8PIL - chains I and J of the 10 polymer chains in the assembly; structure by electron microscopy, 3.20 A resolution.

== Chain I ==
Molecule: DNA-directed RNA polymerase subunit beta
Organism: Escherichia coli
Notes: EC 2.7.7.6
Reference sequence: P0A8V2 (RPOB_ECOLI); numbering as in UniProt (aligned over 1-1342)
Chain sequence (1342 residues; row label = number of the first residue in the row):
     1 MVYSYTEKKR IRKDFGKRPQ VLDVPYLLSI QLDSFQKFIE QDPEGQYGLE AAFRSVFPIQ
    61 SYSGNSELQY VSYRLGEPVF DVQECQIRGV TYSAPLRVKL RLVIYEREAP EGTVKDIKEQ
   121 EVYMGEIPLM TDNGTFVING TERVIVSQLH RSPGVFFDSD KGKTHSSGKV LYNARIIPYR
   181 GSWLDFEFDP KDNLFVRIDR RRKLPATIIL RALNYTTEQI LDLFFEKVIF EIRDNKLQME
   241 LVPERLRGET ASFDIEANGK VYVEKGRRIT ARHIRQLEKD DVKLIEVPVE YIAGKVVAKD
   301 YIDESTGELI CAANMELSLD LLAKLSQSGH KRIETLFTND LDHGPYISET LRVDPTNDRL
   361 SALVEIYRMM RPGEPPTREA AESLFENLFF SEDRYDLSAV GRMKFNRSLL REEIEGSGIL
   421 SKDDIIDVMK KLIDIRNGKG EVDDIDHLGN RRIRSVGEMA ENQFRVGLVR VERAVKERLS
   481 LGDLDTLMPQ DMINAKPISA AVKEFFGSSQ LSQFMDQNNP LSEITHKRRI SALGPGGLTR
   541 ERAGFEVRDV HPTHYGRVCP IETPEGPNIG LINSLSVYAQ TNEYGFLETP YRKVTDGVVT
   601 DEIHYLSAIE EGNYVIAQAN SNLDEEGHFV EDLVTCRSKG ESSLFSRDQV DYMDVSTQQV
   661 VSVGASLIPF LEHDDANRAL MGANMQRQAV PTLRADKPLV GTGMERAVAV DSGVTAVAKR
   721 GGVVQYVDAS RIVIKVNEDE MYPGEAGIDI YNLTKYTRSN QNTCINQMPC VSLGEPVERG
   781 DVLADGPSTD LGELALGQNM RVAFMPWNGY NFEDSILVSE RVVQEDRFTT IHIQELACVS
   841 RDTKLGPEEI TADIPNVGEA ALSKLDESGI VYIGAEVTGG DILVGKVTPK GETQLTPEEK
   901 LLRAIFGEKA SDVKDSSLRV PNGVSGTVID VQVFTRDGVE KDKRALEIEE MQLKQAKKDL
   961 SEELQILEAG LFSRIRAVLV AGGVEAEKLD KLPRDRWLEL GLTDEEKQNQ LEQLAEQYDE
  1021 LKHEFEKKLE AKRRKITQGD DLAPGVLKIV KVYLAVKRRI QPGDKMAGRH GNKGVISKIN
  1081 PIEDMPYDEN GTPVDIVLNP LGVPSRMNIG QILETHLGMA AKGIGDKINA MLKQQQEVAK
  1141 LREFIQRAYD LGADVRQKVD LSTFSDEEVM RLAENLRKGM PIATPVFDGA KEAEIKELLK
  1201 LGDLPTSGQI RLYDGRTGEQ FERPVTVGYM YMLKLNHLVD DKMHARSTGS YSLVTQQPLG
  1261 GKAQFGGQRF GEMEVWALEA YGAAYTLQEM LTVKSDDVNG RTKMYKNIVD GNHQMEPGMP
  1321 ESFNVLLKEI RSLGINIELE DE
Curated features (UniProtKB/Swiss-Prot):
  - modified residue (N6-acetyllysine): K1022, K1200
  - mutagenesis: I561 (I561S: Resistant to antibiotics salinamide A and B), I569 (I569S: Resistant to antibiotics salinamide A and B), A665 (A665E: Resistant to antibiotics salinamide A and B), D675 (D675A/G: Resistant to antibiotics salinamide A and B), N677 (N677H/K: Resistant to antibiotics salinamide A and B), L680 (L680M: Resistant to antibiotics salinamide A and B), E813 (E813K: Disrupts the enzyme's active center)

== Chain J ==
Molecule: DNA-directed RNA polymerase subunit beta'
Organism: Escherichia coli
Notes: EC 2.7.7.6
Reference sequence: P0A8T7 (RPOC_ECOLI); numbering as in UniProt (aligned over 2-1407)
Chain sequence (1416 residues; each row starts with the number of its first residue):
     1 VKDLLKFLKA QTKTEEFDAI KIALASPDMI RSWSFGEVKK PETINYRTFK PERDGLFCAR
    61 IFGPVKDYEC LCGKYKRLKH RGVICEKCGV EVTQTKVRRE RMGHIELASP TAHIWFLKSL
   121 PSRIGLLLDM PLRDIERVLY FESYVVIEGG MTNLERQQIL TEEQYLDALE EFGDEFDAKM
   181 GAEAIQALLK SMDLEQECEQ LREELNETNS ETKRKKLTKR IKLLEAFVQS GNKPEWMILT
   241 VLPVLPPDLR PLVPLDGGRF ATSDLNDLYR RVINRNNRLK RLLDLAAPDI IVRNEKRMLQ
   301 EAVDALLDNG RRGRAITGSN KRPLKSLADM IKGKQGRFRQ NLLGKRVDYS GRSVITVGPY
   361 LRLHQCGLPK KMALELFKPF IYGKLELRGL ATTIKAAKKM VEREEAVVWD ILDEVIREHP
   421 VLLNRAPTLH RLGIQAFEPV LIEGKAIQLH PLVCAAYNAD FDGDQMAVHV PLTLEAQLEA
   481 RALMMSTNNI LSPANGEPII VPSQDVVLGL YYMTRDCVNA KGEGMVLTGP KEAERLYRSG
   541 LASLHARVKV RITEYEKDAN GELVAKTSLK DTTVGRAILW MIVPKGLPYS IVNQALGKKA
   601 ISKMLNTCYR ILGLKPTVIF ADQIMYTGFA YAARSGASVG IDDMVIPEKK HEIISEAEAE
   661 VAEIQEQFQS GLVTAGERYN KVIDIWAAAN DRVSKAMMDN LQTETVINRD GQEEKQVSFN
   721 SIYMMADSGA RGSAAQIRQL AGMRGLMAKP DGSIIETPIT ANFREGLNVL QYFISTHGAR
   781 KGLADTALKT ANSGYLTRRL VDVAQDLVVT EDDCGTHEGI MMTPVIEGGD VKEPLRDRVL
   841 GRVTAEDVLK PGTADILVPR NTLLHEQWCD LLEENSVDAV KVRSVVSCDT DFGVCAHCYG
   901 RDLARGHIIN KGEAIGVIAA QSIGEPGTQL TMRTFHIGGA ASRAAAESSI QVKNKGSIKL
   961 SNVKSVVNSS GKLVITSRNT ELKLIDEFGR TKESYKVPYG AVLAKGDGEQ VAGGETVANW
  1021 DPHTMPVITE VSGFVRFTDM IDGQTITRQT DELTGLSSLV VLDSAERTAG GKDLRPALKI
  1081 VDAQGNDVLI PGTDMPAQYF LPGKAIVQLE DGVQISSGDT LARIPQESGG TKDITGGLPR
  1141 VADLFEARRP KEPAILAEIS GIVSFGKETK GKRRLVITPV DGSDPYEEMI PKWRQLNVFE
  1201 GERVERGDVI SDGPEAPHDI LRLRGVHAVT RYIVNEVQDV YRLQGVKIND KHIEVIVRQM
  1261 LRKATIVNAG SSDFLEGEQV EYSRVKIANR ELEANGKVGA TYSRDLLGIT KASLATESFI
  1321 SAASFQETTR VLTEAAVAGK RDELRGLKEN VIVGRLIPAG TGYAYHQDRM RRRAAGEAPA
  1381 APQVTAEDAS ASLAELLNAG LGGSDNELEV HHHHHH
Not modelled in the structure: 1-15, 936-946, 1127-1133, 1376-1416
Differences from the reference sequence: expression tag (1, 1408-1416)
Ion coordination: Zn2+ site 1: C70, C72, C85, C88; Mg2+: D460, D462, D464 (shared with 2 residues of chain R); Zn2+ site 2: C814, C888, C895, C898
Curated features (UniProtKB/Swiss-Prot):
  - binding site (Zn(2+)): C70, C72, C85, C88, C814, C888, C895, C898
  - binding site (Mg(2+)): D460, D462, D464
  - modified residue: K983 (N6-acetyllysine)
  - mutagenesis: Q504 (Q504P: Resistant to antibiotics salinamide A and B), N690 (N690D: Resistant to antibiotics salinamide A and B), M697 (M697V: Resistant to antibiotics salinamide A and B), A735 (A735T: Resistant to antibiotics salinamide A and B), R738 (R738C/H/P/S: Resistant to antibiotics salinamide A and B), A748 (A748E: Resistant to antibiotics salinamide A and B), P758 (P758S/T: Resistant to antibiotics salinamide A and B), F763 (F763C: Resistant to antibiotics salinamide A and B), S775 (S775A: Resistant to antibiotics salinamide A and B), A779 (A779T/V: Resistant to antibiotics salinamide A and B), R780 (R780C: Resistant to antibiotics salinamide A and B), G782 (G782A/C: Resistant to antibiotics salinamide A and B), 1 further mutagenesis entry in UniProt

== Chain I / chain J interface ==
Pairs across the interface (329):
  F545(I) with A784(J); D785(J); L788(J), hydrophobic; M932(J), hydrophobic
  R548(I) with R780(J), hydrogen bond (backbone-side chain); L788(J)
  D549(I) with P750(J); K781(J)
  V550(I) with P750(J); H777(J), hydrogen bond (backbone-side chain); R780(J)
  H551(I) with F773(J)
  P552(I) with F773(J)
  Y555(I) with V769(J); F773(J)
  P560(I) with F773(J), hydrophobic; T776(J); R780(J), hydrogen bond (backbone-side chain)
  I561(I) with Y772(J), hydrophobic
  T563(I) with R780(J)
  G566(I) with A787(J)
  I569(I) with R780(J)
  G570(I) with R780(J)
  N573(I) with R780(J)
  Q618(I) with N768(J), hydrogen bond; L770(J)
  N620(I) with N768(J)
  T635(I) with L770(J)
  R637(I) with L770(J)
  G640(I) with K749(J)
  S642(I) with T757(J); L770(J)
  T657(I) with V769(J)
  V660(I) with V769(J), hydrophobic
  L671(I) with Y772(J), hydrogen bond (backbone-side chain)
  E672(I) with G766(J); L767(J)
  H673(I) with F763(J), hydrogen bond (side chain-backbone); R764(J), hydrogen bond (side chain-backbone); E765(J), hydrogen bond (side chain-backbone); G766(J)
  D674(I) with F763(J); Y772(J), hydrogen bond (backbone-side chain)
  D675(I) with Y772(J), hydrogen bond (backbone-side chain)
  A676(I) with Y772(J); A779(J), hydrophobic
  N677(I) with A779(J); L783(J)
  A679(I) with Y772(J)
  L680(I) with L783(J), hydrophobic
  F804(I) with A637(J); S638(J), hydrogen bond (backbone-side chain)
  M805(I) with A633(J); A637(J)
  P806(I) with D505(J); A633(J); A637(J)
  N808(I) with P359(J); F629(J); A633(J)
  G809(I) with V357(J); P359(J); F629(J)
  Y810(I) with V357(J); P359(J); Y360(J)
  F812(I) with V357(J), hydrophobic; P451(J); F461(J); Q504(J); D505(J); F629(J), hydrophobic
  E813(I) with A459(J); D460(J); F461(J), hydrogen bond (side chain-backbone); Q504(J)
  S815(I) with V357(J); F461(J)
  R841(I) with D256(J); G257(J)
  Q1061(I) with K445(J)
  P1062(I) with A446(J)
  G1063(I) with V354(J); T356(J); A446(J)
  K1065(I) with D462(J)
  G1074(I) with F461(J)
  V1075(I) with I355(J); F461(J); G463(J)
  I1076(I) with T356(J)
  S1077(I) with V357(J)
  N1099(I) with D505(J), hydrogen bond
  P1100(I) with A637(J); S638(J); M725(J)
  L1101(I) with Q504(J); D505(J); L508(J), hydrophobic; M725(J), hydrophobic; A730(J), hydrophobic; R731(J)
  V1103(I) with V639(J), hydrophobic
  P1104(I) with I722(J), hydrophobic; M725(J), hydrophobic; Q736(J); L740(J), hydrophobic
  S1105(I) with R731(J), hydrogen bond; Q736(J)
  R1106(I) with R731(J)
  M1107(I) with Q739(J), hydrogen bond; L740(J), hydrophobic; F763(J), hydrophobic
  I1109(I) with I641(J), hydrophobic; M644(J), hydrophobic; L740(J), hydrophobic
  I1112(I) with V639(J), hydrophobic
  L1113(I) with I641(J), hydrophobic
  H1116(I) with I641(J)
  F1187(I) with L767(J); V769(J), hydrophobic; Y772(J), hydrophobic
  E1192(I) with I641(J); R764(J), salt bridge
  K1196(I) with D642(J), salt bridge
  S1207(I) with D642(J)
  Q1209(I) with G640(J)
  E1219(I) with R538(J), salt bridge; R634(J), salt bridge
  F1221(I) with A633(J); R634(J)
  E1222(I) with Y512(J); Y537(J), hydrogen bond; R634(J), salt bridge; S635(J)
  R1223(I) with Y512(J); S635(J), hydrogen bond (backbone-backbone); G636(J); F719(J), hydrogen bond (side chain-backbone); S721(J), hydrogen bond
  V1225(I) with G636(J); S638(J)
  T1226(I) with S638(J), hydrogen bond (backbone-side chain); V639(J), hydrogen bond (side chain-backbone); G640(J)
  V1239(I) with V354(J), hydrophobic; K445(J)
  D1240(I) with K445(J)
  K1242(I) with R352(J); Q465(J)
  M1243(I) with M372(J), hydrophobic; K445(J)
  H1244(I) with G351(J); R352(J), hydrogen bond (backbone-backbone)
  A1245(I) with S350(J); E375(J); L376(J), hydrophobic
  R1246(I) with D348(J), salt bridge; Y349(J), hydrogen bond (backbone-backbone); S350(J), hydrogen bond (backbone-backbone); E375(J)
  S1247(I) with D348(J); Y349(J); E375(J), hydrogen bond (backbone-side chain); L376(J); K378(J)
  T1248(I) with Y349(J)
  Y1251(I) with D348(J), hydrogen bond
  L1253(I) with R99(J), hydrogen bond (backbone-side chain); P251(J), hydrophobic; V253(J), hydrophobic
  V1254(I) with R99(J), hydrogen bond (backbone-side chain); L249(J)
  T1255(I) with R337(J); N341(J)
  Q1257(I) with N341(J), hydrogen bond (side chain-backbone); K345(J)
  P1258(I) with R346(J); D348(J)
  L1259(I) with R346(J)
  G1260(I) with R346(J)
  F1265(I) with E375(J)
  G1267(I) with R346(J), hydrogen bond (backbone-side chain); V347(J); S350(J)
  Q1268(I) with R346(J); V347(J), hydrogen bond (backbone-backbone); S350(J), hydrogen bond (backbone-side chain); G351(J); R352(J), hydrogen bond
  R1269(I) with R339(J); Q340(J), hydrogen bond (side chain-backbone); G344(J), hydrogen bond (side chain-backbone); R346(J)
  F1270(I) with G344(J); K345(J), hydrogen bond (backbone-backbone); H469(J)
  E1272(I) with R798(J), salt bridge
  M1273(I) with T428(J)
  E1274(I) with N424(J), hydrogen bond; R425(J); T428(J), hydrogen bond
  V1275(I) with L343(J)
  W1276(I) with R798(J); V801(J), hydrophobic; V917(J); Q921(J)
  A1277(I) with T428(J); R431(J); I434(J), hydrophobic; Q921(J)
  L1278(I) with M484(J), hydrophobic
  E1279(I) with A914(J); L1347(J); I1357(J)
  A1280(I) with R431(J); I918(J); Q921(J)
  Y1281(I) with R431(J); L432(J); I434(J); Q435(J); L483(J); M484(J), hydrophobic; N489(J), hydrogen bond
  G1282(I) with E479(J); G1360(J); T1361(J), hydrogen bond (backbone-backbone)
  A1283(I) with E479(J); I1357(J)
  A1284(I) with E479(J), hydrogen bond (backbone-side chain); I1357(J), hydrophobic; A1359(J); T1361(J); G1362(J)
  Y1285(I) with E475(J); E479(J); L1356(J); T1361(J)
  T1286(I) with A476(J); E479(J)
  L1287(I) with V1351(J), hydrophobic
  Q1288(I) with G1354(J), hydrogen bond (side chain-backbone); R1355(J); L1356(J)
  E1289(I) with V470(J); P471(J); L472(J), hydrogen bond (side chain-backbone); T473(J); A476(J)
  M1290(I) with V347(J)
  L1291(I) with K345(J); V1351(J)
  T1292(I) with G1354(J)
  K1294(I) with D348(J); Y349(J); V470(J), hydrogen bond (side chain-backbone); L472(J)
  S1295(I) with K345(J); R346(J)
  D1296(I) with K345(J), salt bridge
  M1304(I) with L472(J), hydrophobic
  Y1305(I) with P379(J), hydrophobic; Y382(J)
  I1308(I) with P379(J), hydrophobic; F380(J); L472(J), hydrophobic
  V1309(I) with G383(J); I394(J), hydrophobic
  H1313(I) with F380(J); L472(J); T473(J), hydrogen bond (backbone-side chain); L474(J); Q477(J)
  M1319(I) with V1353(J)
  P1320(I) with V1353(J)
  E1321(I) with R99(J), salt bridge
  S1322(I) with R337(J); N341(J), hydrogen bond (side chain-backbone); L342(J)
  F1323(I) with I20(J), hydrophobic; I1352(J), hydrophobic
  V1325(I) with L249(J), hydrophobic
  L1326(I) with I331(J), hydrophobic; F338(J), hydrophobic; L342(J), hydrophobic
  K1328(I) with E100(J), hydrogen bond (side chain-backbone); M102(J); L245(J); L249(J)
  E1329(I) with L245(J); L327(J); M330(J); I331(J); R337(J), salt bridge
  I1330(I) with L1332(J), hydrophobic
  R1331(I) with W33(J); P243(J)
  S1332(I) with P243(J); L245(J); L327(J)
  L1333(I) with H113(J), hydrogen bond (backbone-side chain); W115(J), hydrophobic; L307(J), hydrophobic; L327(J), hydrophobic
  G1334(I) with A25(J), hydrogen bond (backbone-backbone)
  I1335(I) with I22(J), hydrophobic; A23(J); W115(J), hydrophobic; A1336(J), hydrophobic
  N1336(I) with I22(J); A23(J), hydrogen bond (backbone-backbone); L24(J); A25(J); M29(J); W33(J)
  I1337(I) with K21(J)
  E1338(I) with I20(J); K21(J), hydrogen bond (backbone-backbone)
  L1339(I) with F17(J), hydrophobic; A19(J)
  E1340(I) with F17(J); D18(J), hydrogen bond (backbone-backbone); A19(J), hydrogen bond (backbone-backbone); R1341(J)
  D1341(I) with E16(J); F17(J); D18(J)
  E1342(I) with D18(J)
Other interface residues (no listed pair), chain I (159 interface residues in all): G544, H554, C559, A619, W807, N811, D814, K1073, K1191, P1224, Q1256, V1293, Q1314, M1315
Other interface residues (no listed pair), chain J (177 interface residues in all): F116, D248, Y269, A328, S353, L422, A426, H430, A467, S503, A632, N720, M724, R744, I755, I774, E913

== In short ==
Chain I and chain J form an interface of 159 and 177 residues respectively; the contacts include 53 hydrogen
bonds and 10 salt bridges. Among the polar pairs are E1192(I)-R764(J), K1196(I)-D642(J) and E1219(I)-R538(J).
Here chain I is DNA-directed RNA polymerase subunit beta and chain J is DNA-directed RNA polymerase subunit
beta', both from Escherichia coli. Entry 8PIL (E. coli transcription complex paused at ops site and bound to
RfaH and NusA) was determined by electron microscopy together with 8PEN, 8PFG, 8PFJ, 8PH9, 8PHK, 8PIB, 8PID
and 8PIM from the same study.
